Entry 5J2I (X-ray diffraction, 2.40 A resolution); this record covers chains A and D of the 4 polymer chains in the assembly.

# Chain A
Molecule: DNA polymerase beta
From: Homo sapiens
Notes: EC 2.7.7.7, 4.2.99.-
UniProt: P06746 (DPOLB_HUMAN); residue numbers follow UniProt; this construct covers 1-335
Chain sequence (335 residues; each row starts with the number of its first residue):
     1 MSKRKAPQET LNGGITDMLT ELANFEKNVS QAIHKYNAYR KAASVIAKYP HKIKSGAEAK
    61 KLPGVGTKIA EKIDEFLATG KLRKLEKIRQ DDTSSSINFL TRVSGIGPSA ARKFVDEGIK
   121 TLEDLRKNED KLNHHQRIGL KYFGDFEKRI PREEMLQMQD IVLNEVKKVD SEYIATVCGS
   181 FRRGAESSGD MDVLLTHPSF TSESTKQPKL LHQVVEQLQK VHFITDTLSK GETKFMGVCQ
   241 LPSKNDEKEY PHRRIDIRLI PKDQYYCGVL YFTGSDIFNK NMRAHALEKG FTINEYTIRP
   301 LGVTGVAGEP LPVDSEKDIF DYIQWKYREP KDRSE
Disordered / not traced: 1-9
Metal / ion sites: Na+ site 1: Lys60, Leu62, Val65 (shared with DC3(D) of chain D); Na+ site 2: Thr101, Val103, Ile106 (shared with 1 residue of chain P); Mg2+ site 1: Asp190, Asp192 (together with DUP); Mg2+ site 2: Asp190, Asp192, Asp256 (together with DUP)
Residues lining bound ligands: DUP (2'-deoxyuridine 5'-alpha,beta-imido-triphosphate): Arg149, Gly179, Ser180, Arg183, Ser188, Gly189, Asp190, Asp192, Asp256, Tyr271, Phe272, Thr273, Gly274, Ser275, Asp276, Asn279
Swiss-Prot annotation at these positions:
  - region: Arg183 to Asp192 (DNA-binding)
  - active site: Lys72 (Nucleophile)
  - binding site (K(+)): Lys60, Leu62, Val65, Thr101, Val103, Ile106
  - binding site (Na(+)): Lys60, Leu62, Val65, Thr101, Val103, Ile106
  - binding site (dATP): Arg149, Ser180, Arg183, Gly189, Asp190
  - binding site (dCTP): Arg149, Ser180, Arg183, Gly189, Asp190
  - binding site (dGTP): Arg149, Ser180, Arg183, Gly189, Asp190, Asp192
  - binding site (dTTP): Arg149, Ser180, Arg183, Gly189, Asp190
  - binding site (Mg(2+)): Asp190, Asp192, Asp256
  - modified residue: Lys72 (N6-acetyllysine), Arg83 (Omega-N-methylarginine), Arg152 (Omega-N-methylarginine)
  - cross-link (Glycyl lysine isopeptide (Lys-Gly)): Lys41 (interchain with G-Cter in ubiquitin), Lys61 (interchain with G-Cter in ubiquitin), Lys81 (interchain with G-Cter in ubiquitin)
  - natural variant: Leu22 (L22P: Found in a gastric cancer sample; uncertain significance), Tyr39 (Y39C: Found in a gastric cancer sample; uncertain significance), Gly118 (G118V: Decreased DNA-directed DNA polymerase activity), Arg137 (R137Q: Decreased function in base-excision repair), Arg149 (R149I: Decreased DNA-directed DNA polymerase activity), Asp160 (D160N: Found in a gastric cancer sample; uncertain significance), Cys239 (C239R: Found in a gastric cancer sample; uncertain significance), Lys289 (K289M: Found in a colon cancer sample; uncertain significance), Asn294 (N294D: Found in a gastric cancer sample; uncertain significance), Glu295 (E295K: Found in a gastric cancer sample; uncertain significance)
  - mutagenesis: Phe25 (F25W: No effect on 5'-dRP lyase activity. Decreased ssDNA binding), His34 (H34G: Decreased 5'-dRP lyase activity. Decreased ssDNA binding), Lys35 (K35A: Decreased 5'-dRP lyase activity. Decreased ssDNA binding. Loss of 5'-dRP lyase activity; when associated with A-68 and A-72. Decreased ssDNA binding; when associated with A-68 and A-72 ...), Tyr39 (Y39F: No effect on 5'-dRP lyase activity; Y39Q: Abolishes DNA polymerase and 5'-dRP lyase activity), Lys41 (K41R: Abolishes ubiquitination; when associated with R-61 and R-81), Lys60 (K60A: Decreased 5'-dRP lyase activity. Decreased ssDNA binding), Lys61 (K61R: Abolishes ubiquitination; when associated with R-41 and R-81), Lys68 (K68A: No effect on 5'-dRP lyase activity. Decreased ssDNA binding. Loss of 5'-dRP lyase activity; when associated with A-35 and A-72. Decreased ssDNA binding; when associated with A-35 and A-72 ...), Glu71 (E71Q: No effect on 5'-dRP lyase activity. No effect on structure shown by circular dichroism. No effect on ssDNA binding), Lys72 (K72A: Severely reduced 5'-dRP lyase activity. Does not affect ssDNA binding. Loss of 5'-dRP lyase activity; when associated with A-35 and A-68. Decreased ssDNA binding ...), Glu75 (E75A: Slightly decreased 5'-dRP lyase activity. Decreased ssDNA binding. No effect on structure shown by circular dichroism), Lys81 (K81R: Abolishes ubiquitination; when associated with R-41 and R-61), 5 further mutagenesis entries in UniProt

# Chain D
Molecule: Downstream Primer Strand
Sequence (5 nucleotides; row label = number of the first residue in the row):
     1 GTCGG
Metal / ion sites: Na+: DC3 (shared with Lys60(A), Leu62(A), Val65(A) of chain A)

# How chain A and chain D interact
Pairs across the interface (17; chain A residue first):
  Lys35(A) - DG1(D)  salt bridge to the phosphate
  Ala38(A) - DG1(D)  base contact
  Tyr39(A) - DG1(D)  sugar contact
  Leu62(A) - DC3(D)  phosphate contact
  Pro63(A) - DC3(D)  phosphate contact
  Gly64(A) - DT2(D)  hydrogen bond to the phosphate
  Gly64(A) - DC3(D)  hydrogen bond to the phosphate
  Val65(A) - DT2(D)  phosphate contact
  Val65(A) - DC3(D)  phosphate contact
  Gly66(A) - DT2(D)  hydrogen bond to the phosphate
  Gly66(A) - DC3(D)  phosphate contact
  Thr67(A) - DT2(D)  phosphate contact
  Lys68(A) - DG1(D)  salt bridge to the phosphate
  Lys68(A) - DT2(D)  hydrogen bond to the phosphate
  Ile69(A) - DG1(D)  phosphate contact
  Ile69(A) - DT2(D)  hydrogen bond to the phosphate
  Lys72(A) - DG1(D)  salt bridge to the phosphate
Interface residues without a listed pair, chain A (14 interface residues in all): His34, Glu288
Interface residues without a listed pair, chain D (4 interface residues in all): DG4

# In short
14 residues of chain A and 4 residues of chain D are in contact, with 5 hydrogen bonds and 3 salt bridges.
Polar pairs include Gly64(A)-DT2(D), Gly64(A)-DC3(D) and Gly66(A)-DT2(D). Chain A binds compound DUP.
Chain A is DNA polymerase beta (Homo sapiens) and chain D is Downstream Primer Strand; the structure, Ternary
complex crystal structure of DNA polymerase Beta with T:C mismatch at the primer terminus, was determined by
X-ray diffraction (same publication as 5J0O, 5J0P, 5J0Q, 5J0R, 5J0S, 5J0T and 16 further entries).
